PDB entry 4EU2 | X-ray diffraction, 2.51 A resolution | chains O and P of the 28 polymer chains in the assembly

Chain O:
Name: Proteasome component C7-alpha
Organism: Saccharomyces cerevisiae
Notes: EC 3.4.25.1
UniProt: P21243 (PSA6_YEAST); numbering as in UniProt (aligned over 10-250)
Amino-acid sequence (241 residues; row label = number of the first residue in the row):
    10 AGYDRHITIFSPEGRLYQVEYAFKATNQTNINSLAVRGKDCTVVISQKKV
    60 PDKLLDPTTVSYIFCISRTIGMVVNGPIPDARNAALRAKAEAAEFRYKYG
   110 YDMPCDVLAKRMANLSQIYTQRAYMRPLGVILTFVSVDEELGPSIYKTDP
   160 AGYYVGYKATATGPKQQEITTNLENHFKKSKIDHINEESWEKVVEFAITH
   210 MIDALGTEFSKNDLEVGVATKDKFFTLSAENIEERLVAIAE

Chain P:
Name: Proteasome component Y7
Organism: Saccharomyces cerevisiae
Notes: EC 3.4.25.1
UniProt: P23639 (PSA2_YEAST); residues 1-250 here = UniProt positions 1-250
Amino-acid sequence (250 residues; each row starts with the number of its first residue):
     1 MTDRYSFSLTTFSPSGKLGQIDYALTAVKQGVTSLGIKATNGVVIATEKK
    51 SSSPLAMSETLSKVSLLTPDIGAVYSGMGPDYRVLVDKSRKVAHTSYKRI
   101 YGEYPPTKLLVSEVAKIMQEATQSGGVRPFGVSLLIAGHDEFNGFSLYQV
   151 DPSGSYFPWKATAIGKGSVAAKTFLEKRWNDELELEDAIHIALLTLKESV
   201 EGEFNGDTIELAIIGDENPDLLGYTGIPTDKGPRFRKLTSQEINDRLEAL
Not modelled in the structure: 250
Curated features (UniProtKB/Swiss-Prot):
  - cross-link: K108 (Glycyl lysine isopeptide (Lys-Gly) (interchain with G-Cter in ubiquitin))

Chain O / chain P interface:
Residue-residue contacts (68; chain O residue first):
  T17(O) - R128(P)
  I18(O) - L9(P)  hydrophobic
  I18(O) - Q20(P)
  F19(O) - Q20(P)  hydrogen bond (backbone-side chain)
  F19(O) - Y23(P)  hydrophobic
  F19(O) - A24(P)  hydrophobic
  F19(O) - M78(P)  hydrophobic
  F19(O) - R128(P)
  F19(O) - P129(P)
  F19(O) - G131(P)
  S20(O) - Y23(P)
  P21(O) - Y23(P)  hydrophobic
  E22(O) - T26(P)
  E22(O) - Q30(P)
  G23(O) - Y23(P)
  G23(O) - A27(P)
  L25(O) - M78(P)  hydrophobic
  L25(O) - R128(P)
  R46(O) - M57(P)
  K119(O) - R83(P)
  K119(O) - D87(P)  salt bridge
  A122(O) - R83(P)
  N123(O) - R83(P)  hydrogen bond
  Q126(O) - P80(P)
  Q126(O) - D81(P)  hydrogen bond
  Q126(O) - V84(P)
  T129(O) - R128(P)  hydrogen bond (backbone-side chain)
  Q130(O) - A121(P)
  Q130(O) - G126(P)
  Q130(O) - V127(P)
  Q130(O) - R128(P)  hydrogen bond (side chain-backbone)
  Q130(O) - P129(P)
  Q130(O) - F130(P)
  R131(O) - D3(P)  salt bridge
  R131(O) - G126(P)
  R131(O) - V127(P)
  A132(O) - Y5(P)  hydrophobic
  A132(O) - L9(P)  hydrophobic
  A132(O) - G126(P)  hydrogen bond (backbone-backbone)
  Y133(O) - M1(P)
  Y133(O) - D3(P)
  Y133(O) - Y5(P)  hydrophobic
  Y155(O) - T60(P)
  A160(O) - P80(P)
  G161(O) - P80(P)
  G161(O) - R83(P)  hydrogen bond (backbone-side chain)
  Y162(O) - G79(P)
  Y162(O) - P80(P)
  Y163(O) - R83(P)
  V164(O) - A56(P)  hydrophobic
  V164(O) - T60(P)
  G165(O) - A56(P)
  G165(O) - M57(P)  hydrogen bond (backbone-backbone)
  G165(O) - T60(P)
  Y166(O) - L55(P)
  Y166(O) - A56(P)  hydrophobic
  Y166(O) - M57(P)
  K167(O) - P54(P)  hydrogen bond (side chain-backbone)
  K167(O) - L55(P)  hydrogen bond (backbone-backbone)
  K167(O) - A56(P)
  K167(O) - M57(P)
  A168(O) - L55(P)
  T179(O) - S53(P)
  T179(O) - L55(P)
  E183(O) - S53(P)
  E183(O) - P54(P)
  E183(O) - L55(P)
  F186(O) - L55(P)  hydrophobic
Other interface residues (no listed pair), chain O (33 interface residues in all): I16, L182
Other interface residues (no listed pair), chain P (31 interface residues in all): T2

Summary:
The interface between chain O and chain P involves 33 residues on one side and 31 on the other; the contacts
include 10 hydrogen bonds and 2 salt bridges. Polar contacts include K119(O)-D87(P), R131(O)-D3(P) and
F19(O)-Q20(P).
Here chain O is Proteasome component C7-alpha and chain P is Proteasome component Y7, both from Saccharomyces
cerevisiae. Entry 4EU2 (Crystal structure of 20s proteasome with novel inhibitor K-7174) was determined by
X-ray diffraction.
